Entry 7QJ3 (electron microscopy, 7.60 A resolution (low resolution: residue-level contacts below are approximate; hydrogen-bond / salt-bridge calls are withheld)); this record covers chains b and a of the 22 polymer chains in the assembly.

== Chain b ==
Protein: Mitotic-spindle organizing protein 1
Organism: Homo sapiens
UniProt: Q08AG7 (MZT1_HUMAN); numbering as in UniProt (aligned over 1-82)
Chain sequence (82 residues; row label = number of the first residue in the row):
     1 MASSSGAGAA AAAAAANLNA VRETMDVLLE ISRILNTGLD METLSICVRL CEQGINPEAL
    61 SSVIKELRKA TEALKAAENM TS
Disordered / not traced: 1-10, 76-82
Swiss-Prot annotation at these positions:
  - modified residue: Ala2 (N-acetylalanine)

== Chain a ==
Protein: Gamma-tubulin complex component 3
Organism: Homo sapiens
UniProt: Q96CW5 (GCP3_HUMAN); numbering as in UniProt (aligned over 1-907)
Chain sequence (907 residues; numbered 1 to 907; the number before each row is that of its first residue):
     1 MATPDQKSPN VLLQNLCCRI LGRSEADVAQ QFQYAVRVIG SNFAPTVERD EFLVAEKIKK
    61 ELIRQRREAD AALFSELHRK LHSQGVLKNK WSILYLLLSL SEDPRRQPSK VSSYATLFAQ
   121 ALPRDAHSTP YYYARPQTLP LSYQDRSAQS AQSSGSVGSS GISSIGLCAL SGPAPAPQSL
   181 LPGQSNQAPG VGDCLRQQLG SRLAWTLTAN QPSSQATTSK GVPSAVSRNM TRSRREGDTG
   241 GTMEITEAAL VRDILYVFQG IDGKNIKMNN TENCYKVEGK ANLSRSLRDT AVRLSELGWL
   301 HNKIRRYTDQ RSLDRSFGLV GQSFCAALHQ ELREYYRLLS VLHSQLQLED DQGVNLGLES
   361 SLTLRRLLVW TYDPKIRLKT LAALVDHCQG RKGGELASAV HAYTKTGDPY MRSLVQHILS
   421 LVSHPVLSFL YRWIYDGELE DTYHEFFVAS DPTVKTDRLW HDKYTLRKSM IPSFMTMDQS
   481 RKVLLIGKSI NFLHQVCHDQ TPTTKMIAVT KSAESPQDAA DLFTDLENAF QGKIDAAYFE
   541 TSKYLLDVLN KKYSLLDHMQ AMRRYLLLGQ GDFIRHLMDL LKPELVRPAT TLYQHNLTGI
   601 LETAVRATNA QFDSPEILRR LDVRLLEVSP GDTGWDVFSL DYHVDGPIAT VFTRECMSHY
   661 LRVFNFLWRA KRMEYILTDI RKGHMCNAKL LRNMPEFSGV LHQCHILASE MVHFIHQMQY
   721 YITFEVLECS WDELWNKVQQ AQDLDHIIAA HEVFLDTIIS RCLLDSDSRA LLNQLRAVFD
   781 QIIELQNAQD AIYRAALEEL QRRLQFEEKK KQREIEGQWG VTAAEEEEEN KRIGEFKESI
   841 PKMCSQLRIL THFYQGIVQQ FLVLLTTSSD ESLRFLSFRL DFNEHYKARE PRLRVSLGTR
   901 GRRSSHT
Disordered / not traced: 1-6, 106-112, 130-907
Swiss-Prot annotation at these positions:
  - modified residue: Ala2 (N-acetylalanine), Ser113 (Phosphoserine)

== How chain b and chain a interact ==
Pairs across the interface - 66 pairs, chain b then chain a:
  Ala20(b) with Gln84(a)
  Val21(b) with Val86(a)
  Glu23(b) with Gln84(a)
  Thr24(b) with Gln84(a)
  Val27(b) with Leu77(a); Leu81(a)
  Glu30(b) with Leu77(a)
  Ile31(b) with Leu77(a); Leu97(a)
  Ile34(b) with Leu62(a); Gln65(a); Arg67(a); Asp70(a)
  Leu35(b) with Leu97(a); Ser101(a); Glu102(a)
  Asn36(b) with Glu102(a)
  Thr37(b) with Leu100(a)
  Leu39(b) with Leu100(a)
  Asp40(b) with Arg19(a)
  Thr43(b) with Leu16(a); Arg19(a)
  Leu44(b) with Ile93(a)
  Ile46(b) with Leu16(a)
  Cys47(b) with Ile93(a)
  Leu50(b) with Leu12(a); Leu16(a)
  Cys51(b) with Leu87(a); Ser92(a)
  Glu52(b) with Leu87(a); Lys88(a)
  Gln53(b) with Lys7(a); Ser8(a); Pro9(a); Leu12(a)
  Gly54(b) with Phe43(a)
  Ile55(b) with Phe43(a); Ser92(a)
  Asn56(b) with Asn42(a); Phe43(a); Ala44(a); Pro45(a)
  Pro57(b) with Trp91(a); Ser92(a); Tyr95(a); Leu96(a)
  Glu58(b) with Tyr95(a)
  Leu60(b) with Leu96(a)
  Ser61(b) with Leu96(a); Ser99(a)
  Ser62(b) with Tyr34(a)
  Val63(b) with Ala35(a); Val38(a)
  Ile64(b) with Leu100(a)
  Lys65(b) with Ser99(a); Leu100(a)
  Glu66(b) with Gln31(a); Tyr34(a)
  Leu67(b) with Cys17(a); Ile20(a); Gln31(a)
  Arg68(b) with Ile20(a); Leu100(a)
  Ala70(b) with Gln31(a)
  Thr71(b) with Ile20(a); Leu21(a)
Interface residues without a listed pair, chain b (41 interface residues in all): Leu28, Val48, Lys69, Leu74
Interface residues without a listed pair, chain a (46 interface residues in all): Arg23, Ile39, Thr46, Ile58, Phe74, Lys80, Asn89, Leu94, Pro104

== In short ==
The interface between chain b and chain a involves 41 residues on one side and 46 on the other.
Here chain b is Mitotic-spindle organizing protein 1 and chain a is Gamma-tubulin complex component 3, both
from Homo sapiens. Entry 7QJ3 (Structure of recombinant human gamma-Tubulin Ring Complex 8-spoked assembly
intermediate (spokes 7-14)) was determined by electron microscopy, deposited together with 7QJ0, 7QJ1, 7QJ2,
7QJ4, 7QJD and 7QJE.
